Entry 9AYZ (X-ray diffraction, 2.24 A resolution); this record covers chains A and B of the 4 polymer chains in the assembly.

== Chain A ==
Name: Hemoglobin subunit alpha
Organism: Homo sapiens
Reference sequence: P69905 (HBA_HUMAN); residues 1-141 here correspond to UniProt positions 2-142 (UniProt number = residue number + 1)
Amino-acid sequence (141 residues; numbered 1 to 141; the number before each row is that of its first residue):
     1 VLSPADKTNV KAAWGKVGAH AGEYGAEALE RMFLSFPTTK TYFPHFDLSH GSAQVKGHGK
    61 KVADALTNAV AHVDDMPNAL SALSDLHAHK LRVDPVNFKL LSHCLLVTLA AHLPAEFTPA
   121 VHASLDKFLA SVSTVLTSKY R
Ion coordination: heme Fe near His87 (its only coordinating residue here)
Ligand contacts: heme (HEM): Met32, Thr39, Tyr42, Phe43, Phe46, His58, Lys61, Val62, Ala65, Leu66, Leu83, Leu86, His87, Leu91, Val93, Asn97, Phe98, Leu101, Leu105, Val132, Leu136
UniProt features mapped onto this chain:
  - binding site (O2): His58
  - binding site (heme b): His87
  - site: Thr8, Asn9 (Microbial infection: Cleavage), Lys11 (Not glycated), Ala13, Trp14 (Microbial infection: Cleavage), Tyr24, Gly25 (Microbial infection: Cleavage), Leu29, Glu30 (Microbial infection: Cleavage), His45, Phe46 (Microbial infection: Cleavage), Asp47, Leu48 (Microbial infection: Cleavage), Ser52, Ala53 (Microbial infection: Cleavage), Val55, Lys56 (Microbial infection: Cleavage), Lys56 (Not glycated), Gly59, Lys60 (Microbial infection: Cleavage), Lys60 (Not glycated), Lys90 (Not glycated), Leu91, Arg92 (Microbial infection: Cleavage), Lys99 (Not glycated), Leu106, Val107 (Microbial infection: Cleavage), Thr108, Leu109 (Microbial infection: Cleavage), Val121, His122 (Microbial infection: Cleavage), Ser133, Thr134 (Microbial infection: Cleavage)
  - modified residue: Ser3 (Phosphoserine), Lys7 (N6-succinyllysine), Thr8 (Phosphothreonine), Lys11 (N6-succinyllysine), Lys16 (N6-acetyllysine), Tyr24 (Phosphotyrosine), Ser35 (Phosphoserine), Lys40 (N6-succinyllysine), Ser49 (Phosphoserine), Ser102 (Phosphoserine), Thr108 (Phosphothreonine), Ser124 (Phosphoserine), Ser131 (Phosphoserine), Thr134 (Phosphothreonine), Thr137 (Phosphothreonine), Ser138 (Phosphoserine)
  - glycosylation (N-linked (Glc) (glycation) lysine): Lys7, Lys16, Lys40, Lys61

== Chain B ==
Name: Hemoglobin subunit beta
Organism: Homo sapiens
Reference sequence: P68871 (HBB_HUMAN); residues 1-146 here correspond to UniProt positions 2-147 (UniProt number = residue number + 1)
Amino-acid sequence (146 residues; each row starts with the number of its first residue):
     1 VHLTPAEKSA VTALWGKVNV DEVGGEALGR LLVVYPWTQR FFESFGDLST PDAVMGNPKV
    61 KAHGKKVLGA FSDGLAHLDN LKGTFATLSE LHCDKLHVDP ENFRLLGNVL VCVLAHHFGK
   121 EFTPPVQAAY QKVVAGVANA LAHKYH
Disordered / not traced: 1
Differences from the reference sequence: engineered mutation Ala6 (Glu7 in P68871)
Ion coordination: heme Fe near His92 (its only coordinating residue here)
Ligand contacts: heme (HEM): Leu31, Thr38, Phe41, Phe42, His63, Lys66, Val67, Ala70, Phe71, Phe85, Leu88, Leu91, His92, Leu96, Val98, Asn102, Phe103, Leu106, Val137, Leu141
UniProt features mapped onto this chain:
  - binding site ((2R)-2,3-bisphosphoglycerate): Val1, His2, Lys82, His143
  - binding site (heme b): His63, His92
  - site: Glu7, Lys8 (Microbial infection: Cleavage), Gly25, Glu26 (Microbial infection: Cleavage), Gly29, Arg30 (Microbial infection: Cleavage), Tyr35, Pro36 (Microbial infection: Cleavage), Trp37, Thr38 (Microbial infection: Cleavage), Phe45, Gly46 (Microbial infection: Cleavage), Asp52, Ala53 (Microbial infection: Cleavage), Gly56, Asn57 (Microbial infection: Cleavage), Lys59 (Not glycated), Phe71, Ser72 (Microbial infection: Cleavage), Gly74, Leu75 (Microbial infection: Cleavage), Lys82 (Not glycated), Thr84, Phe85 (Microbial infection: Cleavage), His92, Cys93 (Microbial infection: Cleavage), Lys95 (Not glycated), Arg104, Leu105 (Microbial infection: Cleavage), Leu110, Val111 (Microbial infection: Cleavage), Gly119, Lys120 (Microbial infection: Cleavage), Phe122, Thr123 (Microbial infection: Cleavage), Ala128, Ala129 (Microbial infection: Cleavage) and 2 more in UniProt
  - modified residue: Val1 (N-acetylvaline), Ser9 (Phosphoserine), Thr12 (Phosphothreonine), Ser44 (Phosphoserine), Thr50 (Phosphothreonine), Lys59 (N6-acetyllysine), Lys82 (N6-acetyllysine), Thr87 (Phosphothreonine), Cys93 (S-nitrosocysteine), Lys144 (N6-acetyllysine)
  - glycosylation: Val1 (N-linked (Glc) (glycation) valine), Lys8 (N-linked (Glc) (glycation) lysine), Lys17 (N-linked (Glc) (glycation) lysine), Lys66 (N-linked (Glc) (glycation) lysine), Lys120 (N-linked (Glc) (glycation) lysine), Lys144 (N-linked (Glc) (glycation) lysine)
Reported in the primary citation:
  - mutagenesis - E6A: unchanged binding to oxygen

== Chain A / chain B interface ==
Pairs across the interface (38):
  Glu30(A) with Pro124(B)
  Arg31(A) with Phe122(B), hydrogen bond (side chain-backbone); Thr123(B); Pro124(B); Gln127(B), hydrogen bond
  Leu34(A) with Pro124(B), hydrophobic; Pro125(B); Ala128(B)
  Ser35(A) with Gln127(B); Ala128(B); Gln131(B)
  Phe36(A) with Gln131(B)
  His103(A) with Asn108(B); Gln131(B), hydrogen bond
  Val107(A) with Val111(B), hydrophobic; Cys112(B), hydrophobic; Ala115(B); Gln127(B)
  Ala110(A) with Cys112(B); Ala115(B); His116(B)
  Ala111(A) with Ala115(B); Gly119(B)
  Leu113(A) with His116(B)
  Pro114(A) with His116(B), hydrogen bond (backbone-side chain)
  Phe117(A) with Arg30(B), hydrogen bond (backbone-side chain); His116(B)
  Thr118(A) with Arg30(B)
  Pro119(A) with Arg30(B); Val33(B); Met55(B), hydrophobic
  His122(A) with Arg30(B), hydrogen bond; Val34(B); Cys112(B)
  Ala123(A) with Val33(B); Val34(B)
  Asp126(A) with Val34(B); Tyr35(B)
Interface residues without a listed pair, chain A (21 interface residues in all): Cys104, Leu106, Ala115, Ala120
Interface residues without a listed pair, chain B (21 interface residues in all): Glu26, Pro51, Lys120

== Overview ==
The chain A/chain B interface involves 21 residues from each chain, with 6 hydrogen bonds. Polar contacts
include Arg31(A)-Phe122(B), Arg31(A)-Gln127(B) and His103(A)-Gln131(B). Ligands of chain A: heme. Bound to
chain B: heme. From the paper: E6A of chain B leaves binding to oxygen unchanged.
Chain A is Hemoglobin subunit alpha and chain B is Hemoglobin subunit beta, both from Homo sapiens; the
structure, T-state HbG Makassar hemoglobin, was determined by X-ray diffraction together with 9AV9 from the
same study.
